4M4W - chains E and F of the 15 polymer chains in the assembly; structure by X-ray diffraction, 6.10 A resolution (low resolution: residue-level contacts below are approximate; hydrogen-bond / salt-bridge calls are withheld).

== Chain E (and F) ==
Molecule: Replicative helicase
Source organism: Geobacillus stearothermophilus
Notes: chain F of this document is another copy of the same molecule, construct and numbering; everything in this record applies to it too
UniProt: Q9X4C9 (Q9X4C9_GEOSE); residues 1-454 here = UniProt positions 1-454
Sequence (454 residues; each row starts with the number of its first residue):
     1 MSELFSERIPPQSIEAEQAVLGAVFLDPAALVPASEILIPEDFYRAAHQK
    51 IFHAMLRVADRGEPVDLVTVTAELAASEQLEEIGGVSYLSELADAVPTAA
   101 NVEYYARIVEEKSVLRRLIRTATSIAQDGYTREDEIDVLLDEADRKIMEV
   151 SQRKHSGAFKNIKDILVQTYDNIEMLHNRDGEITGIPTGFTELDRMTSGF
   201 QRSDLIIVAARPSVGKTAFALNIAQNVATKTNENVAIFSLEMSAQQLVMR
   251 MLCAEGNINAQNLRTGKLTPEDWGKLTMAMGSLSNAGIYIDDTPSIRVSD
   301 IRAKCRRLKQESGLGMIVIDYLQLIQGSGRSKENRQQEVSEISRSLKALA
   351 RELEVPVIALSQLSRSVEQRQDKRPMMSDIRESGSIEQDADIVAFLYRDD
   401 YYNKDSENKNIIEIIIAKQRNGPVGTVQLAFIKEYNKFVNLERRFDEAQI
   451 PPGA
Not modelled in the structure: 1-14, 150-182, 327-337, 364-373, 398-412, 442-454
UniProt features mapped onto this chain:
  - region: Lys163 to Leu176 (Linker helix)
  - active site: Glu241 (Nucleophile)
  - binding site (ATP): Ser213, Gly215, Lys216, Thr217, Ala218, Arg250, Gln362, Lys418, Gln419, Arg420
  - binding site (ssDNA): Arg381, Glu382, Gly384
  - site: Gln362 (Gamma-phosphate sensor)
  - mutagenesis: Lys216 (K216A: Loss of helicase activity, reduced ATPase activity, still forms homohexamers, ATPase not activated by DnaG primase, still interacts with DnaG, almost complete loss of ssDNA-binding), Thr217 (T217A: Loss of helicase and ATPase activity, still interacts with DnaG, complete loss of ssDNA-binding. No longer forms a complex with DNA clamp loader subunit tau), Glu241 (E241A: Loss of helicase activity, reduced ATPase activity, ATPase partially activated by DnaG primase, 4-fold decreased ssDNA-binding), Asp320 (D320A/N: Loss of helicase and ATPase activity, still interacts with DnaG, 4- to 15-fold decreased ssDNA-binding), Gln362 (Q362A: Partial loss of helicase and ATPase activities, ATPase and helicase partially activated by DnaG primase, wild-type ss- and dsDNA binding ...)

== Chain E / chain F interface ==
Residue-residue contacts (44; chain E residue first):
  Thr98(E) - Asp66(F)
  Thr98(E) - Val68(F)
  Asn101(E) - Asp66(F)
  Tyr104(E) - Glu63(F)
  Tyr104(E) - Asp66(F)
  Met242(E) - Glu387(F)
  Met242(E) - Gln388(F)
  Ser243(E) - Glu387(F)
  Ser243(E) - Gln388(F)
  Gln245(E) - Glu387(F)
  Gln245(E) - Asp391(F)
  Gln245(E) - Lys418(F)
  Gln246(E) - Glu387(F)
  Thr265(E) - Thr426(F)
  Lys267(E) - Thr426(F)
  Asp292(E) - Gln388(F)
  Pro294(E) - Asp389(F)
  Ser295(E) - Arg344(F)
  Arg297(E) - Ile39(F)
  Ser299(E) - Glu36(F)
  Arg302(E) - Val32(F)
  Arg302(E) - Glu36(F)
  Ala303(E) - Arg107(F)
  Arg306(E) - Pro33(F)
  Arg306(E) - Glu36(F)
  Arg306(E) - Glu103(F)
  Arg306(E) - Arg107(F)
  Arg307(E) - Glu103(F)
  Arg307(E) - Arg107(F)
  Glu341(E) - Asp60(F)
  Arg344(E) - Leu31(F)
  Arg344(E) - Val32(F)
  Arg344(E) - Leu56(F)
  Arg344(E) - Ala59(F)
  Arg344(E) - Asp60(F)
  Ser345(E) - Val32(F)
  Ala348(E) - Ala29(F)
  Ala348(E) - Val32(F)
  Arg351(E) - Ala29(F)
  Arg351(E) - Pro64(F)
  Glu352(E) - Val32(F)
  Glu352(E) - Pro33(F)
  Ser385(E) - Arg61(F)
  Gln388(E) - Arg61(F)
Interface residues without a listed pair, chain E (32 interface residues in all): Ala19, Ile108, Arg264, Gly266, Leu349, Asp389
Interface residues without a listed pair, chain F (29 interface residues in all): Asp27, Ser35, Gly62, Ala72, Ala390, Ala417

== Summary ==
The interface between chain E and chain F involves 32 residues on one side and 29 on the other. UniProt lists
active-site residue Glu241(E), 10 ATP-binding residues, 3 ssDNA-binding residues and 5 mutagenesis sites on
chain E.
Both chains are Replicative helicase (Geobacillus stearothermophilus). Entry 4M4W (Mechanistic implications
for the bacterial primosome assembly of the structure of a helicase-helicase loader complex) was determined by
X-ray diffraction.
